PDB entry 1CRX | X-ray diffraction, 2.40 A resolution | chains C and B of the 6 polymer chains in the assembly

[Chain C]
Molecule: 15-nt DNA strand
Sequence (15 nucleotides; numbered 1 to 15; the number before each row is that of its first residue):
     1 TATAACTTCG TATAG

[Chain B]
Protein: Cre recombinase
Organism: Punavirus P1
UniProtKB: Q71TG5 (Q71TG5_9CAUD); residues 20-341 here = UniProt positions 20-341
Chain sequence (322 residues; row label = number of the first residue in the row):
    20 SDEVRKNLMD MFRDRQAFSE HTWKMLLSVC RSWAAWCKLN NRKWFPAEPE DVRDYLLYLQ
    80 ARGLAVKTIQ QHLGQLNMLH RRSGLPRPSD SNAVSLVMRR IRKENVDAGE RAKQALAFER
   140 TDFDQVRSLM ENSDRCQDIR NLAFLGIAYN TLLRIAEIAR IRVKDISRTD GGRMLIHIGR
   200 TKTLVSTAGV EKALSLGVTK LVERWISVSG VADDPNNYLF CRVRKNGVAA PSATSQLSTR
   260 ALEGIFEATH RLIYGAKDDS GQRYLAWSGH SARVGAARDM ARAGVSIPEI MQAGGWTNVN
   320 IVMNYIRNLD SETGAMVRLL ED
Modified residues: Tyr324 (O-phosphotyrosine; PTR)
Reported in the primary citation:
  - conformationally variable residues (helix shift, side-chain flip): His289, Tyr324

[Interface between chain C and chain B]
Contacting residue pairs - 47 pairs, chain C then chain B:
  DT3(C) with Lys244(B), hydrogen bond to the base
  DA4(C) with Lys244(B), sugar contact
  DA5(C) with Arg154(B), salt bridge to the phosphate; Gln156(B), phosphate contact; Val242(B), sugar contact; Arg243(B), sugar contact; Lys244(B), sugar contact
  DC6(C) with Gln156(B), hydrogen bond to the phosphate; Arg159(B), salt bridge to the phosphate; Arg241(B), phosphate contact; Val242(B), hydrogen bond to the phosphate; Leu256(B), phosphate contact
  DT7(C) with Arg241(B), phosphate contact; Gln255(B), phosphate contact; Leu256(B), phosphate contact; Ser257(B), hydrogen bond to the phosphate; Ala260(B), phosphate contact
  DT8(C) with Ser257(B), base contact; Arg259(B), base contact
  DC9(C) with Arg259(B), base contact
  DG10(C) with Arg50(B), sugar contact
  DT11(C) with Met44(B), base contact; Ser47(B), hydrogen bond to the phosphate; Arg50(B), salt bridge to the phosphate
  DA12(C) with Met44(B), base contact; Arg81(B), salt bridge to the phosphate; Leu83(B), phosphate contact; Thr87(B), sugar contact; Arg282(B), hydrogen bond to the base
  DT13(C) with Met44(B), base contact; Leu83(B), phosphate contact; Ala84(B), hydrogen bond to the phosphate; Thr87(B), phosphate contact; Gln90(B), base contact; Arg282(B), hydrogen bond to the sugar
  DA14(C) with Lys86(B), base contact; Gln90(B), base contact; Arg130(B), phosphate contact; Ala131(B), phosphate contact; Lys132(B), hydrogen bond to the phosphate; Tyr283(B), sugar contact
  DG15(C) with Lys86(B), hydrogen bond to the base; Lys132(B), phosphate contact; Gln133(B), phosphate contact; Lys201(B), hydrogen bond to the base; Tyr324(B), covalent bond; Arg326(B), salt bridge to the phosphate
Interface residues without a listed pair, chain C (14 interface residues in all): DA2
Interface residues without a listed pair, chain B (34 interface residues in all): Ser51, Cys240, His289, Ile320

[In short]
14 residues of chain C face 34 of chain B across their interface; the contacts include 1 covalent bond, 11
hydrogen bonds and 5 salt bridges. Polar pairs include DT3(C)-Lys244(B), DA12(C)-Arg282(B) and
DG15(C)-Lys86(B). From the paper: conformational variability at His289(B) and Tyr324(B).
Chain C is a 15-nt DNA strand and chain B is Cre recombinase (Punavirus P1); the structure, Cre
recombinase/DNA complex reaction intermediate I, was determined by X-ray diffraction.
